PDB entry 2OWO | X-ray diffraction, 2.30 A resolution | chains B and A of the 4 polymer chains in the assembly

# Chain B
Molecule: 26-nt DNA strand
Sequence (26 nucleotides; each row starts with the number of its first residue):
     1 CATTCCGATAGTGGGGTCGCAATTGT

# Chain A
Name: DNA ligase
From: Escherichia coli
Notes: EC 6.5.1.2
UniProt: P15042 (DNLJ_ECOLI); residue numbers follow UniProt; this construct covers 1-671
Sequence (671 residues; each row starts with the number of its first residue):
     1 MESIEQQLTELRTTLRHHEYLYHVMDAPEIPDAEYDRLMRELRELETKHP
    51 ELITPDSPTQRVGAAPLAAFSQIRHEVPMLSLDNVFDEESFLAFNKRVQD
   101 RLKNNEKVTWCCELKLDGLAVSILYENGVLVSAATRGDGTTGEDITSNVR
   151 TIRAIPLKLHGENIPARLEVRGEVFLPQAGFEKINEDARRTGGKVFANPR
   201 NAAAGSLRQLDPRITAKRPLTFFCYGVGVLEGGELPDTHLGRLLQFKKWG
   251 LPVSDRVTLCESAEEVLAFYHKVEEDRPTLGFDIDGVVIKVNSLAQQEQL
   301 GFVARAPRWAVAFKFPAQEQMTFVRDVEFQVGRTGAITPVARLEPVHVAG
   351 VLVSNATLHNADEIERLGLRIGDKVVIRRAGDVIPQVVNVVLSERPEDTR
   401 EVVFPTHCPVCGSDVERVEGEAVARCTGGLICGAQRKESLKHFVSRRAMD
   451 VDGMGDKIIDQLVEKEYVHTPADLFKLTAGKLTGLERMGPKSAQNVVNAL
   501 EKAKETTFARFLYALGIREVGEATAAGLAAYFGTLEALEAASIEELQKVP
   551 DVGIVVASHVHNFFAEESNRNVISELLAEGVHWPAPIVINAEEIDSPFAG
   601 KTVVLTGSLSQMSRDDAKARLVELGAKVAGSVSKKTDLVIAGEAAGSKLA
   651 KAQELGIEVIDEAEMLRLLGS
Not modelled in the structure: 587-671
Ion coordination: Zn2+: Cys408, Cys411, Cys426, Cys432
Ligand contacts: adenosine monophosphate (AMP): Leu80, Ser81, Leu82, Asn84, Glu113, Leu114, Lys115, Leu116, Ala120, Arg136, Glu173, Tyr225, Val288, Lys290

# Interface between chain B and chain A
Residue-residue contacts (67):
  DG7(B) with Arg97(A), salt bridge to the phosphate
  DA8(B) with Arg101(A), salt bridge to the phosphate; Val303(A), phosphate contact; Arg308(A), salt bridge to the phosphate
  DT9(B) with Val303(A), phosphate contact; Ala304(A), hydrogen bond to the phosphate; Ala523(A), phosphate contact; Thr524(A), phosphate contact
  DA10(B) with Glu519(A), phosphate contact; Gly521(A), hydrogen bond to the phosphate; Glu522(A), hydrogen bond to the phosphate; Ala523(A), hydrogen bond to the phosphate; Thr524(A), hydrogen bond to the phosphate
  DG11(B) with Arg333(A), salt bridge to the phosphate; Thr334(A), phosphate contact; Arg518(A), phosphate contact; Glu519(A), hydrogen bond to the phosphate
  DT12(B) with Gly332(A), phosphate contact; Arg333(A), salt bridge to the phosphate; Thr334(A), hydrogen bond to the phosphate; Ala336(A), phosphate contact; Thr338(A), hydrogen bond to the phosphate
  DG13(B) with Gln330(A), hydrogen bond to the phosphate; Thr338(A), sugar contact; Val340(A), sugar contact; Thr357(A), sugar contact; Ile384(A), base contact
  DG14(B) with Val340(A), phosphate contact; Asn355(A), phosphate contact; Val383(A), base contact; Ile384(A), base contact; Pro385(A), sugar contact
  DG15(B) with Asn201(A), base contact; Val351(A), phosphate contact; Leu352(A), sugar contact; Val353(A), phosphate contact; Ser354(A), hydrogen bond to the phosphate; Asn355(A), hydrogen bond to the phosphate
  DG16(B) with Ala197(A), phosphate contact; Asn201(A), sugar contact; Val351(A), sugar contact; Leu352(A), hydrogen bond to the phosphate
  DT17(B) with Phe196(A), phosphate contact; Ala197(A), hydrogen bond to the phosphate; Asn201(A), sugar contact; Gly205(A), phosphate contact
  DC18(B) with Phe196(A), phosphate contact; Gly205(A), sugar contact; Arg208(A), phosphate contact; Gln209(A), phosphate contact
  DG19(B) with Phe70(A), sugar contact; Arg208(A), sugar contact; Gln209(A), hydrogen bond to the phosphate; Leu210(A), hydrogen bond to the phosphate
  DC20(B) with Glu29(A), phosphate contact; Leu210(A), phosphate contact
  DA21(B) with Lys491(A), salt bridge to the phosphate; Ser492(A), phosphate contact; Asn495(A), hydrogen bond to the phosphate
  DA22(B) with Arg487(A), hydrogen bond to the base; Met488(A), sugar contact; Gly489(A), phosphate contact; Pro490(A), phosphate contact; Lys491(A), phosphate contact; Ser492(A), hydrogen bond to the phosphate
  DT23(B) with Arg487(A), hydrogen bond to the sugar; Met488(A), phosphate contact
Other interface residues (no listed pair), chain A (55 interface residues in all): Ala69, Val195, Asn198, Ala202, Asp211, Arg218, Arg305, Gly335, Arg342, Ala356, Ile517, Val520

# In short
The interface between chain B and chain A involves 17 residues on one side and 55 on the other; the contacts
include 19 hydrogen bonds and 6 salt bridges. Among the polar pairs are DA22(B)-Arg487(A), DT23(B)-Arg487(A)
and DT9(B)-Ala304(A). Bound to chain A: adenosine monophosphate.
Chain B is a 26-nt DNA strand and chain A is DNA ligase (Escherichia coli); the structure, Last Stop on the
Road to Repair: Structure of E.coli DNA Ligase Bound to Nicked DNA-Adenylate, was determined by X-ray
diffraction.
